PDB entry 2BEQ | X-ray diffraction, 1.60 A resolution | chains D and F of the 6 polymer chains in the assembly

== Chain D (and F) ==
Protein: Spike glycoprotein
Notes: chain F of this document is another copy of the same molecule, construct and numbering; everything in this record applies to it too
UniProtKB: P59594 (SPIKE_CVHSA); residue numbers follow UniProt; this construct covers 1148-1193
Sequence (48 residues; each row starts with the number of its first residue):
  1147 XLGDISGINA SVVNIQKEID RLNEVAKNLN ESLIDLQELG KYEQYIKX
Modified residues: ACE (acetyl group) at position 1147; NH2 (amino group) at position 1194
Differences from the reference sequence: expression tag (1147, 1194)
Swiss-Prot annotation at these positions:
  - glycosylation (N-linked (GlcNAc...) asparagine): Asn-1155, Asn-1176
From the paper describing this entry:
  - post-translational modification sites: Asn-1155, Asn-1176 (by similarity / conservation)

== Interface between chain D and chain F ==
Contacting residue pairs (16; chain D residue first):
  Ser-1178(D) / Glu-1177(F)
  Leu-1179(D) / Leu-1179(F)
  Leu-1179(D) / Asp-1181(F)
  Ile-1180(D) / Ser-1178(F)
  Ile-1180(D) / Leu-1179(F)  hydrogen bond (backbone-backbone)
  Ile-1180(D) / Ile-1180(F)
  Ile-1180(D) / Asp-1181(F)  hydrogen bond (backbone-backbone)
  Asp-1181(D) / Glu-1184(F)
  Asp-1181(D) / Leu-1185(F)
  Leu-1182(D) / Glu-1184(F)
  Leu-1182(D) / Leu-1185(F)  hydrophobic
  Leu-1182(D) / Lys-1187(F)
  Leu-1182(D) / Tyr-1188(F)
  Leu-1182(D) / Tyr-1191(F)  hydrogen bond (backbone-side chain)
  Leu-1185(D) / Leu-1185(F)  hydrophobic
  Gly-1186(D) / Tyr-1191(F)
Other interface residues (no listed pair), chain D (8 interface residues in all): Gln-1183

== In short ==
8 residues of chain D face 10 of chain F across their interface, with 3 hydrogen bonds. Polar pairs include
Leu-1182(D)/Tyr-1191(F), Ile-1180(D)/Leu-1179(F) and Ile-1180(D)/Asp-1181(F). The paper reports modification
sites Asn-1155(D) and Asn-1176(D).
Chain D and chain F are both Spike glycoprotein; the structure, Structure of a Proteolytically Resistant Core
from the Severe Acute Respiratory Syndrome Coronavirus S2 Fusion Protein, was determined by X-ray diffraction
(same publication as 2BEZ).
